Entry 2ZV9 (X-ray diffraction, 2.76 A resolution); this record covers chain A.

Chain A:
Protein: Tyrosine-protein kinase Lyn
From: Mus musculus
Notes: EC 2.7.10.2; fragment: Kinase Domain, residues 239-512
UniProtKB: P25911 (LYN_MOUSE); numbering as in UniProt (aligned over 239-512)
Amino-acid sequence (279 residues; numbered 234 to 512; the number before each row is that of its first residue):
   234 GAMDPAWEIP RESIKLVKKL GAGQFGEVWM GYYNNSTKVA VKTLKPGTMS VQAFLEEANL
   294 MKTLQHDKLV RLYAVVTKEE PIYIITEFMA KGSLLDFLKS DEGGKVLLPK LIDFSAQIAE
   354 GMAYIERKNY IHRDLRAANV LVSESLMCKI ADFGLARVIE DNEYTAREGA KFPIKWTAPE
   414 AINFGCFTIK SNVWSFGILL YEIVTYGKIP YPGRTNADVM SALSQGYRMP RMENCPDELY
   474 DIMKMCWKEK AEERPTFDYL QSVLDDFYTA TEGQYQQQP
Not modelled in the structure: 234-237, 393-400, 502-512
Sequence notes: expression tag (234-238)
Ligand contacts: PP2 (1-tert-butyl-3-(4-chloro-phenyl)-1H-pyrazolo[3,4-d]pyrimidin-4-ylamine): Leu-253, Val-261, Ala-273, Lys-275, Glu-290, Met-294, Val-303, Ile-317, Thr-319, Glu-320, Phe-321, Met-322, Gly-325, Ser-326, Leu-374, Ala-384, Asp-385
Curated features (UniProtKB/Swiss-Prot):
  - active site: Asp-367 (Proton acceptor)
  - binding site (ATP): Leu-253 to Val-261, Lys-275
  - modified residue (Phosphotyrosine): Tyr-306, Tyr-316, Tyr-397, Tyr-460, Tyr-473, Tyr-508
  - mutagenesis: Tyr-508 (Y508F: Abolishes autoinhibition, leading to increased kinase activity and constitutive phosphorylation of LYN substrates)
Reported in the primary citation:
  - conformationally variable residues: Thr-319
  - binding site for PP2: Val-261, Lys-275, Glu-290, Met-294, Ile-317, Ser-326, Leu-374, Ala-384
  - specificity-determining residues: Thr-319

Summary:
Bound to chain A: compound PP2. From UniProt: active-site residue Asp-367, 10 ATP-binding residues and one
mutagenesis site. The paper reports a binding site for PP2 at Val-261, Lys-275 and Glu-290 among others; the
specificity determinant Thr-319.
Chain A is Tyrosine-protein kinase Lyn (Mus musculus); the structure, Lyn Tyrosine Kinase Domain-PP2 complex,
was determined by X-ray diffraction (same publication as 2ZV7, 2ZV8 and 2ZVA).
